Entry 3KVM (X-ray diffraction, 2.00 A resolution); this record covers chain A.

# Chain A
Name: Dihydroorotate dehydrogenase, mitochondrial
Source organism: Homo sapiens
Notes: EC 1.3.5.2
UniProtKB: Q02127 (PYRD_HUMAN); residues 30-396 here correspond to UniProt positions 29-395 (UniProt number = residue number - 1)
Chain sequence (390 residues; numbered 7 to 396; the number before each row is that of its first residue):
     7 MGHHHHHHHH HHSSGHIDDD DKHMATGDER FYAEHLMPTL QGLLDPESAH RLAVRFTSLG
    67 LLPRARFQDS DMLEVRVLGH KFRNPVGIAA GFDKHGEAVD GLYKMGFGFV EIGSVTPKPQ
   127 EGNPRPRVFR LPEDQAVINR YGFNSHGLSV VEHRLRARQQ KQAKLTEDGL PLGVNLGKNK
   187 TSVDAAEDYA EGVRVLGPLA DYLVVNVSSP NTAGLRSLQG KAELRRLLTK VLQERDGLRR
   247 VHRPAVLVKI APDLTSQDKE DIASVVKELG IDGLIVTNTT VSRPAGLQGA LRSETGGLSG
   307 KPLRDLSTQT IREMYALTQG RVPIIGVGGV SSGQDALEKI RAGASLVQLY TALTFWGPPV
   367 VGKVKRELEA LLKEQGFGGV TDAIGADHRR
Not modelled in the structure: 7-30
Sequence notes: expression tag (7-29)
Ligand contacts:
  - 951 (2-[(2E)-2-{[5-(2-chlorophenyl)furan-2-yl]methylidene}hydrazino]benzoic acid): Tyr38, Met43, Leu46, Gln47, Pro52, Ala55, His56, Ala59, Phe62, Thr63, Leu67, Leu68, Phe98, Met111, Val134, Arg136, Tyr356, Leu359, Thr360, Pro364
  - undecylamine-N,N-dimethyl-N-oxide (DET): Glu53, His56, Arg57, His101, Pro125, Gln126, Arg131, Arg133, Tyr147, Asn150, Ser151, His152
  - dihydroorotic acid (DOR; (4S)-2,6-dioxohexahydropyrimidine-4-carboxylic acid): Lys100, Ser120, Asn145, Arg146, Tyr147, Gly148, Phe149, Asn150, Asn212, Ser215, Pro216, Asn217, Asn284, Thr285
  - FMN (flavin mononucleotide): Ala95, Ala96, Gly97, Lys100, Gly119, Ser120, Val143, Asn145, Tyr147, Phe149, Asn181, Asn212, Lys255, Thr283, Asn284, Thr285, Ser305, Gly306, Leu309, Val333, Gly334, Gly335, Val336, Gln354, Leu355, Tyr356, Thr357
Swiss-Prot annotation at these positions:
  - active site: Ser215 (Nucleophile)
  - binding site (FMN): Ala96 to Lys100, Ser120, Asn181, Asn212, Lys255, Thr283, Gly306, Gly335, Tyr356, Thr357
  - binding site (substrate): Lys100, Asn145 to Phe149, Asn212 to Asn217, Asn284, Thr285

# In short
Chain A binds flavin mononucleotide, dihydroorotic acid, undecylamine-N,N-dimethyl-N-oxide and compound 951.
From UniProt: active-site residue Ser215, 14 FMN-binding residues and 14 substrate-binding residues.
Chain A is Dihydroorotate dehydrogenase, mitochondrial (Homo sapiens); the structure, Crystal structure of
human dihydroorotate dehydrogenase (DHODH) with amino-benzoic acid inhibitor 951 at 2.00A resolution, was
determined by X-ray diffraction, deposited together with 3KVJ, 3KVK and 3KVL.
